6FUA - chains B and C of the 4 polymer chains in the assembly; structure by X-ray diffraction, 2.80 A resolution.

[Chain B]
Molecule: ATP phosphoribosyltransferase regulatory subunit
From: Psychrobacter arcticus (strain DSM 17307 / 273-4)
Reference sequence: Q4FTX3 (HISZ_PSYA2); residue numbers follow UniProt; this construct covers 1-387
Sequence (388 residues; numbered 0 to 387; the number before each row is that of its first residue; numbering starts at 0):
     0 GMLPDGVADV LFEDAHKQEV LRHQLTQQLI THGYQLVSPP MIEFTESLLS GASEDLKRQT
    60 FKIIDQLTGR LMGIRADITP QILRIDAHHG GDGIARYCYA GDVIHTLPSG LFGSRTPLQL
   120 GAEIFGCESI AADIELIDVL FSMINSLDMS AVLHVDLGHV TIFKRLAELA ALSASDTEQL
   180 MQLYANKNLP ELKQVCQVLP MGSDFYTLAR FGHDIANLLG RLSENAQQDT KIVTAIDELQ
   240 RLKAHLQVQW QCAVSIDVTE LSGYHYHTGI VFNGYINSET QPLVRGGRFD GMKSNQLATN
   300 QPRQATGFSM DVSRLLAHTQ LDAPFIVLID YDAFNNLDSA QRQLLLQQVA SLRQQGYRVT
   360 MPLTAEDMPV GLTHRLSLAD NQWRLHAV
Disordered / not traced: 0, 291-300
Construct notes: expression tag (0)

[Chain C]
Molecule: ATP phosphoribosyltransferase
From: Psychrobacter arcticus (strain DSM 17307 / 273-4)
Notes: EC 2.4.2.17
Reference sequence: Q4FQF7 (HIS1_PSYA2); numbering as in UniProt (aligned over 1-231)
Sequence (232 residues; numbered 0 to 231; the number before each row is that of its first residue; numbering starts at 0):
     0 GMTEVTNSLP TSGLLNEAND EFLGLTLALS KGRILEETMP LLRAAGVELL EDPEASRKLI
    60 FPTSNPNVRV LILRASDVPT YVEHGAADFG VAGKDVLLEH GANHVYELLD LKIAQCKLMT
   120 AGVKDAPLPN RRLRIATKYV NVARAYFASQ GQQVDVIKLY GSMELAPLVG LGDLIVDVVD
   180 TGNTLRANGL EARDHICDVS SRLIVNQVSY KRKFALLEPI LDSFKNSINS TS
Disordered / not traced: 0-20, 56-57, 228-231
Construct notes: expression tag (0)
Small-molecule neighbours:
  - ADP (adenosine-5'-diphosphate): Lys30, Arg32, Ile33, Ala74, Gly92, Asp94, Val95, Ala113, Gln114, Cys115, Val177, Asp179, Val198
  - 1-O-pyrophosphono-5-O-phosphono-ribose (PRP; 1-O-pyrophosphono-5-O-phosphono-alpha-D-ribofuranose): Arg32, Glu163, Asp176, Val177, Val178, Asp179, Thr180, Gly181, Asn182, Thr183
From the paper describing this entry:
  - catalytic residues: Arg56 (proposed by the authors, not directly observed)
  - mutagenesis - R56A (6-fold): decreased catalytic activity on in the presence of PaHisZ

[Chain B / chain C interface]
Residue-residue contacts (7; chain B residue first):
  Met1(B) with Gln152(C)
  Leu2(B) with Gln152(C)
  Asp4(B) with Arg143(C), salt bridge
  Phe111(B) with Arg133(C); Asp154(C); Val155(C); Ile156(C), hydrophobic

[In short]
The interface between chain B and chain C involves 4 residues on one side and 6 on the other; the contacts
include 1 salt bridge. Its one salt-bridged contact is Asp4(B)-Arg143(C). Chain C binds ADP and
1-O-pyrophosphono-5-O-phosphono-ribose. The paper reports the catalytic residue Arg56(C); R56A of chain C
reduces catalytic activity on in the presence of PaHisZ.
Chain B is ATP phosphoribosyltransferase regulatory subunit and chain C is ATP phosphoribosyltransferase, both
from Psychrobacter arcticus (strain DSM 17307 / 273-4); the structure, ATP phosphoribosyltransferase (HisZG
ATPPRT) from Psychrobacter arcticus in complex with PRPP and ADP, was determined by X-ray diffraction together
with 6FTT, 6FU2 and 6FU7 from the same study.
